PDB entry 7LXM | electron microscopy, 3.41 A resolution | chains A and E of the 12 polymer chains in the assembly

# Chain A (and E)
Name: HIV-1 Env glycoprotein gp120
From: Human immunodeficiency virus 1
Notes: chain E of this document is another copy of the same molecule, construct and numbering; everything in this record applies to it too
Chain sequence (493 residues; each row starts with the number of its first residue; note: 27 numbers in that range are skipped by the numbering (no residue carries them; nothing is unmodelled there); numbers below 1 keep their minus sign (Met-4 is residue -4)):
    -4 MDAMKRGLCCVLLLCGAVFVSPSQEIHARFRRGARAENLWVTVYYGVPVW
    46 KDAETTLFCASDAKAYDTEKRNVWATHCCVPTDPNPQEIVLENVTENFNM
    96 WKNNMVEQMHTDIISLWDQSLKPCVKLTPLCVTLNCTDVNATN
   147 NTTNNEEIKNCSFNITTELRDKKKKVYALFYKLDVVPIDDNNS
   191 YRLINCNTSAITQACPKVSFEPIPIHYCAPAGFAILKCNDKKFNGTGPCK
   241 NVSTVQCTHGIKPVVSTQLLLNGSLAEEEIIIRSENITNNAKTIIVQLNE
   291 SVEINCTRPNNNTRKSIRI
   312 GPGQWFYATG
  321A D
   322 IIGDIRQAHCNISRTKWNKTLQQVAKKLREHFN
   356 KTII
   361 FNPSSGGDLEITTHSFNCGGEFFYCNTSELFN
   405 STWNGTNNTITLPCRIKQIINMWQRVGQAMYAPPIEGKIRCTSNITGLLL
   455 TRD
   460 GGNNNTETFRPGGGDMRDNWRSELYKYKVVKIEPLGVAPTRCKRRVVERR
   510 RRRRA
Not modelled in the structure: -4 to 31, 147-151, 405-409, 460-462, 505-514
Disulfide bonds: Cys54-Cys74, Cys119-Cys205, Cys126-Cys196, Cys131-Cys157, Cys218-Cys247, Cys228-Cys239, Cys296-Cys331, Cys378-Cys445, Cys385-Cys418
Glycans and other covalent adducts: N-acetylglucosamine (NAG) linked to Asn88, Asn130, Asn160, Asn197, Asn234, Asn241, Asn262, Asn276, Asn289, Asn295, Asn301, Asn386, Asn392, Asn448; glycan linked to Asn138, Asn332
Reported in the primary citation:
  - post-translational modification sites: Asn138, Asn332
  - contacts within the chain: Arg308-Trp316 (cation-pi contact), Trp316-Tyr318 (hydrophobic contact)

# How chain A and chain E interact
Pairs across the interface (17; chain A residue first):
  Glu164(A) with Cys126(E); Arg192(E), salt bridge; Cys196(E)
  Leu165(A) with Cys126(E); Val127(E); Thr128(E); Ile184(E), hydrophobic
  Arg166(A) with Thr123(E), hydrogen bond (side chain-backbone); Pro124(E); Cys126(E), hydrogen bond (backbone-backbone)
  Asp167(A) with Val127(E); Thr128(E), hydrogen bond (side chain-backbone)
  Arg308(A) with Asn197(E), hydrogen bond (side chain-backbone)
  Pro313(A) with Cys196(E); Thr198(E); Ser199(E)
  Gly314(A) with Thr198(E)
Interface residues without a listed pair, chain E (12 interface residues in all): Ala200

# In short
Chain A and chain E form an interface of 7 and 12 residues respectively, with 4 hydrogen bonds and 1 salt
bridge. Polar pairs include Glu164(A)-Arg192(E), Arg166(A)-Thr123(E) and Asp167(A)-Thr128(E). From the paper:
modification sites Asn138(A) and Asn332(A); contacts within the chain involving Trp316(A), Arg308(A) and
Tyr318(A).
Chain A and chain E are both HIV-1 Env glycoprotein gp120 (Human immunodeficiency virus 1); the structure,
Cryo-EM structure of ConM SOSIP.v7 (ConM) in complex with bNAb PGT122, was determined by electron microscopy
(same publication as 7LX2, 7LX3 and 7LXN).
